5EXF - chains B and C of the 4 polymer chains in the assembly; structure by X-ray diffraction, 2.19 A resolution.

Chain B (and C):
Name: Aldehyde dehydrogenase
Organism: Pyrobaculum ferrireducens
Notes: chain C of this document is another copy of the same molecule, construct and numbering; everything in this record applies to it too
UniProtKB: G7VCG0 (G7VCG0_9CREN); numbering as in UniProt (aligned over 1-491)
Sequence (491 residues; each row starts with the number of its first residue):
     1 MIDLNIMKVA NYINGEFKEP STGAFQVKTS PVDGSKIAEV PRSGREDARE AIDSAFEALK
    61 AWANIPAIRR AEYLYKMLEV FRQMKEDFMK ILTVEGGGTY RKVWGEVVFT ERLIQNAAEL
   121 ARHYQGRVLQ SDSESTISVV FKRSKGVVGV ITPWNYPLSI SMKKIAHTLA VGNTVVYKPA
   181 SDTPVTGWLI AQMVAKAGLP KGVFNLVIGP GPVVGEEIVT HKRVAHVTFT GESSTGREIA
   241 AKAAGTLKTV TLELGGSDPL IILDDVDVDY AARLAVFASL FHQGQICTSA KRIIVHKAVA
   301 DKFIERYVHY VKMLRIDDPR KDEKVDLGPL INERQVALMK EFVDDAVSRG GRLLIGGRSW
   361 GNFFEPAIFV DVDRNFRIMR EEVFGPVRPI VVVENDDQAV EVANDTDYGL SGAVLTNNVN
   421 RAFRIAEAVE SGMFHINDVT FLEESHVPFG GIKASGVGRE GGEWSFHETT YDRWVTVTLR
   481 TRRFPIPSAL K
Not modelled in the structure: 1-7, 491 (chain C: 1)
Ligand contacts: NADP (NAP; NADP nicotinamide-adenine-dinucleotide phosphate): Ile151, Thr152, Pro153, Trp154, Asn155, Ile160, Lys178, Pro179, Ala180, Ser181, Gly209, Pro210, Gly211, Pro212, Gly215, Glu216, Val219, Phe229, Thr230, Gly231, Glu232, Thr235, Glu238, Ile239, Glu253, Leu254, Gly255, Gly256, Cys287, Glu382, Phe384, Leu410, Phe449
What the authors report for this chain:
  - binding site for NADP: Leu254, Cys287
  - catalytic residues: Glu253, Cys287 (citing earlier work)

Interface between chain B and chain C:
Contacting residue pairs - 45 pairs, chain B then chain C:
  Pro66(B) with Ser131(C); Asp132(C); Glu134(C)
  Ile68(B) with Asp132(C)
  Arg122(B) with Gln130(C); Asp132(C), salt bridge
  Tyr124(B) with Gln130(C)
  Gln125(B) with Arg127(C); Val128(C); Leu129(C)
  Gly126(B) with Arg127(C); Val128(C), hydrogen bond (backbone-backbone)
  Arg127(B) with Gln125(C); Gly126(C); Arg127(C); Val128(C)
  Val128(B) with Gln125(C); Gly126(C), hydrogen bond (backbone-backbone); Arg127(C); Val128(C), hydrophobic; Val140(C); Phe141(C), hydrophobic
  Leu129(B) with Gln125(C)
  Gln130(B) with Ala67(C); Arg122(C); Tyr124(C), hydrogen bond (side chain-backbone)
  Ser131(B) with Pro66(C)
  Asp132(B) with Pro66(C); Ile68(C); Arg122(C), salt bridge
  Glu134(B) with Pro66(C)
  Val139(B) with Val128(C), hydrophobic
  Val140(B) with Val128(C)
  Phe141(B) with Val128(C), hydrophobic
  Asn417(B) with Asn417(C); Asn418(C); Val419(C), hydrogen bond (backbone-backbone); Asn420(C), hydrogen bond
  Asn418(B) with Asn417(C)
  Val419(B) with Thr416(C); Asn417(C), hydrogen bond (backbone-backbone); Val419(C), hydrophobic; Asn437(C)
  Asn420(B) with Asn417(C), hydrogen bond
  Phe423(B) with Phe423(C), hydrophobic
Also at the interface, not in a pair above, chain B (28 interface residues in all): Ala67, Ala121, His123, Ser133, Ile137, Thr416, Asn437
Also at the interface, not in a pair above, chain C (28 interface residues in all): Ala121, His123, Ser133, Ile137, Val139

Overview:
The chain B/chain C interface involves 28 residues from each chain, with 7 hydrogen bonds and 2 salt bridges.
Polar pairs include Arg122(B)-Asp132(C), Gln130(B)-Tyr124(C) and Asn417(B)-Asn420(C). Bound to chain B: NADP.
From the paper: catalytic residues Glu253(B) and Cys287(B); a binding site for NADP at Leu254(B) and
Cys287(B).
Chain B and chain C are both Aldehyde dehydrogenase (Pyrobaculum ferrireducens); the structure, Thermostable
aldehyde dehydrogenase from Pyrobaculum sp.1860 complexed with NADP+, was determined by X-ray diffraction
together with 5F2C, 5EUY, 5EEB and 5EK6 from the same study.
